PDB entry 6G7F | X-ray diffraction, 2.70 A resolution | chains H and I of the 28 polymer chains in the assembly

Chain H:
Protein: Proteasome subunit beta type-2
Organism: Saccharomyces cerevisiae (strain ATCC 204508 / S288c)
Notes: EC 3.4.25.1
UniProt: P25043 (PSB2_YEAST); residues 1-232 here correspond to UniProt positions 30-261 (UniProt number = residue number + 29)
Amino-acid sequence (232 residues; each row starts with the number of its first residue):
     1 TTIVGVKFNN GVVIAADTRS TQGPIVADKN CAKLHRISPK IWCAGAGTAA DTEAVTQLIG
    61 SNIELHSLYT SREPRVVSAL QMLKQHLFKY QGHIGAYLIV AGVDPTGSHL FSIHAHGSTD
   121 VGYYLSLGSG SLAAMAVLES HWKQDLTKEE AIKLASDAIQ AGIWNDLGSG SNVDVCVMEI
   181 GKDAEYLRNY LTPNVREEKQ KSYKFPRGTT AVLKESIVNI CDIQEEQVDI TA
Not modelled in the structure: 227-232
Residues lining bound ligands:
  - Cystargolide B- bound form (EPW), molecule 1: Thr1, Arg19, Ser20, Thr21, Cys31, Lys33, Gly45, Ala46, Gly47, Ala49, Tyr97, Gly128, Ser129, Gly168
  - Cystargolide B- bound form (EPW), molecule 2: His114, His116, Ser118
Reported in the primary citation:
  - catalytic residues: Thr1
  - binding site for Cystargolide B- bound form: His114, Ser129

Chain I:
Protein: Proteasome subunit beta type-3
Organism: Saccharomyces cerevisiae (strain ATCC 204508 / S288c)
Notes: EC 3.4.25.1
UniProt: P25451 (PSB3_YEAST); residues 0-204 here correspond to UniProt positions 1-205 (UniProt number = residue number + 1)
Amino-acid sequence (205 residues; each row starts with the number of its first residue; numbering starts at 0):
     0 MSDPSSINGG IVVAMTGKDC VAIACDLRLG SQSLGVSNKF EKIFHYGHVF LGITGLATDV
    60 TTLNEMFRYK TNLYKLKEER AIEPETFTQL VSSSLYERRF GPYFVGPVVA GINSKSGKPF
   120 IAGFDLIGCI DEAKDFIVSG TASDQLFGMC ESLYEPNLEP EDLFETISQA LLNAADRDAL
   180 SGWGAVVYII KKDEVVKRYL KMRQD
Not modelled in the structure: 0
Bound ions: Mg2+ site 1: Asp177, Ser180; Mg2+ site 2: Asp204 (shared with 2 residues of chain Y)

How chain H and chain I interact:
Contacting residue pairs (66; chain H residue first):
  Ile25(H) with Asp143(I); Phe146(I), hydrophobic
  Val26(H) with Phe146(I)
  Ala27(H) with Asp130(I); Phe146(I)
  Asp28(H) with Asp130(I)
  Lys29(H) with Glu150(I), salt bridge
  Thr48(H) with Ile126(I)
  Ala49(H) with Cys128(I), hydrophobic
  Ala50(H) with Tyr95(I); Ile126(I), hydrophobic; Cys128(I)
  Asp51(H) with Tyr95(I), hydrogen bond; Arg98(I), salt bridge
  Ala54(H) with Tyr95(I)
  Tyr90(H) with Phe99(I), hydrophobic
  His93(H) with Arg98(I); Phe99(I)
  Ile94(H) with Phe99(I), hydrophobic
  Arg196(H) with Glu150(I), salt bridge
  Lys199(H) with Glu150(I); Ser151(I); Tyr153(I)
  Ser202(H) with Glu154(I), hydrogen bond
  Tyr203(H) with Ser151(I); Leu152(I), hydrophobic
  Lys204(H) with Glu154(I); Asp161(I), salt bridge
  Phe205(H) with Leu152(I), hydrophobic; Glu164(I); Gln168(I)
  Arg207(H) with Glu160(I), salt bridge; Asp161(I), salt bridge; Glu164(I)
  Gly208(H) with Glu164(I), hydrogen bond (backbone-side chain)
  Thr209(H) with Glu164(I), hydrogen bond (backbone-side chain); Gln168(I)
  Thr210(H) with Glu164(I), hydrogen bond; Ser167(I); Gln168(I), hydrogen bond; Leu171(I); Leu199(I)
  Ala211(H) with Leu199(I); Lys200(I), hydrogen bond (backbone-backbone)
  Val212(H) with Phe163(I), hydrophobic; Tyr198(I)
  Leu213(H) with Tyr198(I), hydrogen bond (backbone-backbone); Leu199(I); Lys200(I)
  Lys214(H) with Arg197(I); Tyr198(I), hydrogen bond (backbone-backbone)
  Glu215(H) with Lys196(I); Arg197(I), salt bridge
  Ser216(H) with Val195(I); Lys196(I), hydrogen bond (backbone-backbone)
  Ile217(H) with Val194(I)
  Val218(H) with His44(I); Tyr187(I), hydrophobic; Val194(I), hydrogen bond (backbone-backbone); Lys196(I)
  Asn219(H) with His44(I)
  Ile220(H) with Gly46(I); His47(I); Phe49(I), hydrophobic; Val194(I), hydrophobic
  Asp222(H) with Lys74(I), salt bridge
Other interface residues (no listed pair), chain H (35 interface residues in all): Pro206
Other interface residues (no listed pair), chain I (37 interface residues in all): Asp124, Leu157, Glu158, Thr165

Summary:
35 residues of chain H face 37 of chain I across their interface, with 11 hydrogen bonds and 8 salt bridges.
Among the polar pairs are Lys29(H)-Glu150(I), Asp51(H)-Arg98(I) and Arg196(H)-Glu150(I). Chain H binds
Cystargolide B- bound form. From the paper: the catalytic residue Thr1(H); a binding site for Cystargolide B-
bound form at His114(H) and Ser129(H).
Here chain H is Proteasome subunit beta type-2 and chain I is Proteasome subunit beta type-3, both from
Saccharomyces cerevisiae (strain ATCC 204508 / S288c). Entry 6G7F (Yeast 20S proteasome in complex with
Cystargolide B) was determined by X-ray diffraction (same publication as 6G8M and 6G8N).
